PDB entry 3CI0 | X-ray diffraction, 2.20 A resolution | chains I and J of the 3 polymer chains in the assembly

Chain I:
Name: Pseudopilin GspI
Organism: Escherichia coli
Reference sequence: Q8VPC3 (Q8VPC3_ECOLX); residues 29-114 here correspond to UniProt positions 33-118 (UniProt number = residue number + 4)
Sequence (89 residues; numbered 26 to 114; the number before each row is that of its first residue):
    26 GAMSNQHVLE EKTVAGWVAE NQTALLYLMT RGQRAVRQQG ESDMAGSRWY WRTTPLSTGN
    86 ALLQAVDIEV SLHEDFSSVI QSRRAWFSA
Not modelled in the structure: 26-30, 87
Modified / non-standard residues: Mse54 (selenomethionine; parent Met); Mse69 (selenomethionine; parent Met)
Differences from the reference sequence: expression tag (26-28)
Metal / ion sites: Ca2+ near D68 (its only coordinating residue here)

Chain J:
Name: Pseudopilin GspJ
Organism: Escherichia coli
Reference sequence: Q8VRM4 (Q8VRM4_ECOLX); residues 31-192 here correspond to UniProt positions 26-187 (UniProt number = residue number - 5)
Sequence (163 residues; each row starts with the number of its first residue):
    30 MNSAVAGHDQ KLNLMQQTMS FLTHDLTQMM PRPVRGDQGQ REPALLAGAG VLASESEGMR
    90 FVRGGVVNPL MRLPRSNLLT VGYRIHDGYL ERLAWPLTDA AGSVKPTMQK LIPADSLRLQ
   150 FYDGTRWQES WSSVQAIPVA VRMTLHSPQW GEIERIWLLR GPQ
Not modelled in the structure: 30-38
Modified / non-standard residues: Mse44, Mse48, Mse58, Mse59, Mse88, Mse100, Mse137, Mse172 (selenomethionine; parent Met)
Differences from the reference sequence: expression tag (30)

Chain I / chain J interface:
Residue-residue contacts (24):
  Q31(I) with L41(J)
  L34(I) with L41(J), hydrophobic
  E35(I) with L41(J); W179(J)
  T38(I) with L41(J); Q45(J), hydrogen bond
  V39(I) with W179(J), hydrophobic
  W42(I) with Mse44(J), hydrophobic; Mse48(J); R184(J)
  E45(I) with R184(J)
  N46(I) with E183(J), hydrogen bond (side chain-backbone); R184(J), hydrogen bond; I185(J), hydrogen bond (side chain-backbone)
  A49(I) with I185(J), hydrophobic
  Y52(I) with L187(J), hydrophobic
  L53(I) with Y151(J), hydrophobic; W156(J), hydrophobic; V168(J), hydrophobic; L187(J), hydrophobic
  Mse69(I) with E181(J); E183(J)
  A70(I) with W179(J); E181(J), hydrogen bond (backbone-backbone)
Also at the interface, not in a pair above, chain I (15 interface residues in all): L50, G71
Also at the interface, not in a pair above, chain J (17 interface residues in all): K40, A169, I182, P191

Summary:
15 residues of chain I face 17 of chain J across their interface, with 5 hydrogen bonds. Polar contacts
include T38(I)-Q45(J), N46(I)-E183(J) and N46(I)-R184(J).
Chain I is Pseudopilin GspI and chain J is Pseudopilin GspJ, both from Escherichia coli; the structure, The
Crystal Structure of the GspK-GspI-GspJ complex from enterotoxigenic Escherichia coli Type 2 Secretion System,
was determined by X-ray diffraction.
